6B2M - chains B and C of the 6 polymer chains in the assembly; structure by X-ray diffraction, 2.09 A resolution.

Chain B (and C):
Name: ATP-utilizing enzyme of the PP-loopsuperfamily
Organism: Lactobacillus plantarum
Notes: chain C of this document is another copy of the same molecule, construct and numbering; everything in this record applies to it too
UniProt: A0A0G9FES3 (A0A0G9FES3_LACPN); residue numbers follow UniProt; this construct covers 1-276
Amino-acid sequence (286 residues; row label = number of the first residue in the row):
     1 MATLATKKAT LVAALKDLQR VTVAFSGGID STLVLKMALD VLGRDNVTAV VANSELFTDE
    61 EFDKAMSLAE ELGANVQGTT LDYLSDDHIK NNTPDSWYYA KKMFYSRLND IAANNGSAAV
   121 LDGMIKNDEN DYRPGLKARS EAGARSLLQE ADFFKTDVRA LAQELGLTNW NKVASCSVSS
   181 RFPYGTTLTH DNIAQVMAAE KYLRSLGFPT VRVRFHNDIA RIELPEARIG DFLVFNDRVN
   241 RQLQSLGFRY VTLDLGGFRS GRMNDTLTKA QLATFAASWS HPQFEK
Unresolved in the structure: 1, 128-138, 260-286 (chain C: 1, 128-134, 264-286)
Differences from the reference sequence: expression tag (277-286)
Small-molecule neighbours: coenzyme A (COA): A24, F25, S26, G28, I29, D30, S31, V50, V51, A52, F57, Y83, W97, A100, K101, F104, Y105, D122, G123, M124, S177
What the authors report for this chain:
  - binding site for coenzyme A: A24, A52
  - conformationally variable residues (side-chain flip): W97
  - catalytic residues: C176 (citing earlier work)
  - mutagenesis - K101A, E223A: unchanged catalytic activity
  - mutagenesis - D128A: abolished catalytic activity
  - binding site for coenzyme A: K101 (citing earlier work)
  - mutagenesis - C176A: abolished catalytic activity (citing earlier work)
  - mutagenesis - C176A: abolished binding to coenzyme A
  - mutagenesis - D30A: unchanged binding to coenzyme A
  - binding site for phosphate ion: C176, S180, R212, R214
  - mutagenesis - W97A: decreased expression

Chain B / chain C interface:
Pairs across the interface - 18 pairs, chain B then chain C:
  K36(B) - Q163(C)
  E71(B) - T156(C)  hydrogen bond
  E71(B) - R159(C)
  E71(B) - A160(C)
  Q163(B) - T168(C)  hydrogen bond
  L165(B) - Q163(C)
  G166(B) - Q163(C)
  G166(B) - T168(C)
  L167(B) - Q163(C)
  T168(B) - R159(C)  hydrogen bond
  T168(B) - T168(C)
  T168(B) - W170(C)
  N169(B) - R159(C)
  D231(B) - A227(C)
  D231(B) - D231(C)
  V234(B) - E226(C)
  F235(B) - E226(C)
  R238(B) - E226(C)  salt bridge
Other interface residues (no listed pair), chain B (14 interface residues in all): L206, R228
Other interface residues (no listed pair), chain C (10 interface residues in all): G166

Overview:
Chain B and chain C form an interface of 14 and 10 residues respectively, with 3 hydrogen bonds and 1 salt
bridge. Polar pairs include R238(B)-E226(C), E71(B)-T156(C) and Q163(B)-T168(C). Ligands of chain B: coenzyme
A. The paper reports the catalytic residue C176(B); D128A and C176A of chain B abolish catalytic activity; 6
substitutions were tested in all.
Both chains are ATP-utilizing enzyme of the PP-loopsuperfamily (Lactobacillus plantarum). Entry 6B2M (LarE, a
sulfur transferase involved in synthesis of the cofactor for lactate racemase in complex with ...) was
determined by X-ray diffraction, deposited together with 6B2O.
